Entry 3JA8 (electron microscopy, 3.80 A resolution); this record covers chains 4 and 6 of the 6 polymer chains in the assembly.

Chain 4:
Name: Minichromosome Maintenance 4
From: Saccharomyces cerevisiae S288c
Notes: EC 3.6.4.12
UniProtKB: P30665 (MCM4_YEAST); numbering as in UniProt (aligned over 1-933)
Chain sequence (933 residues; each row starts with the number of its first residue):
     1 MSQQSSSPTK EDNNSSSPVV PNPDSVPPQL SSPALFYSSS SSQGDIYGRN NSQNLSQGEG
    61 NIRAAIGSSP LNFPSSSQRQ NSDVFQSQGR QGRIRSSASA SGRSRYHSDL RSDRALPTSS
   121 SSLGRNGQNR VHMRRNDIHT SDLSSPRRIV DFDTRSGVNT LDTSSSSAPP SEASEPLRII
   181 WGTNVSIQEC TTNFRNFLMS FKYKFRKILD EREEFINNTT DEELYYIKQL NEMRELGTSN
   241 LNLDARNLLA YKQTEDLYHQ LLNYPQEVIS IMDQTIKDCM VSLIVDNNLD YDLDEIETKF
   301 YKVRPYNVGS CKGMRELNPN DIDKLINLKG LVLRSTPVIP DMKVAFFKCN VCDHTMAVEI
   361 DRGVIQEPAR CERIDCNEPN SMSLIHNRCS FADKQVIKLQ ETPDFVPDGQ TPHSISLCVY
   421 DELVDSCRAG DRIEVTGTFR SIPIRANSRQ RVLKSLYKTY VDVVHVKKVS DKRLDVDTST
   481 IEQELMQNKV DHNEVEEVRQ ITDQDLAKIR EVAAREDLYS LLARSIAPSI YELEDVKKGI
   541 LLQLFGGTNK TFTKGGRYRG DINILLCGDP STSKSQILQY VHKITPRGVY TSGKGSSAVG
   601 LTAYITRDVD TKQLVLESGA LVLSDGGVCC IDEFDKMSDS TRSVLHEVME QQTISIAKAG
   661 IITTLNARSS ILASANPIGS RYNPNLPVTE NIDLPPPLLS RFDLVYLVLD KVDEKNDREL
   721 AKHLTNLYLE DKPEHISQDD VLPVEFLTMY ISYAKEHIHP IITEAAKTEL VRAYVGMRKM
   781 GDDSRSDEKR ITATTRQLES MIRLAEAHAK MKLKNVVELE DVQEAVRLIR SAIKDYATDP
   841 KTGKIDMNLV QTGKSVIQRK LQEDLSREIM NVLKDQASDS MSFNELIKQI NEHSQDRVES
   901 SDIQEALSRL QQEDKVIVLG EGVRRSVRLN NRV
Unresolved in the structure: 1-176, 213-220, 468, 780-792, 839-933
Ligand contacts:
  - ADP (adenosine-5'-diphosphate), molecule 1: Ser529, Ile530, Tyr531, Leu533, Asp569, Pro570, Ser571, Thr572, Ser573, Lys574, Ser575, Gln576, Leu720, His723, Leu724
  - ADP, molecule 2: Glu650, Arg701, Thr795, Arg796, Glu799
UniProt features mapped onto this chain:
  - motif: Ser700 to Asp703 (Arginine finger)
  - binding site (ATP): Gly568 to Ser575
  - modified residue (Phosphoserine): Ser52, Ser56, Ser69
  - mutagenesis: Lys574 (K574A: Loss of MCM2-7 complex helicase activity)

Chain 6:
Name: Minichromosome Maintenance 6
From: Saccharomyces cerevisiae S288c
Notes: EC 3.6.4.12
UniProtKB: P53091 (MCM6_YEAST); numbering as in UniProt (aligned over 1-1017)
Chain sequence (1017 residues; row label = number of the first residue in the row):
     1 MSSPFPADTP SSNRPSNSSP PPSSIGAGFG SSSGLDSQIG SRLHFPSSSQ PHVSNSQTGP
    61 FVNDSTQFSS QRLQTDGSAT NDMEGNEPAR SFKSRALNHV KKVDDVTGEK VREAFEQFLE
   121 DFSVQSTDTG EVEKVYRAQI EFMKIYDLNT IYIDYQHLSM RENGALAMAI SEQYYRFLPF
   181 LQKGLRRVVR KYAPELLNTS DSLKRSEGDE GQADEDEQQD DDMNGSSLPR DSGSSAAPGN
   241 GTSAMATRSI TTSTSPEQTE RVFQISFFNL PTVHRIRDIR SEKIGSLLSI SGTVTRTSEV
   301 RPELYKASFT CDMCRAIVDN VEQSFKYTEP TFCPNPSCEN RAFWTLNVTR SRFLDWQKVR
   361 IQENANEIPT GSMPRTLDVI LRGDSVERAK PGDRCKFTGV EIVVPDVTQL GLPGVKPSST
   421 LDTRGISKTT EGLNSGVTGL RSLGVRDLTY KISFLACHVI SIGSNIGASS PDANSNNRET
   481 ELQMAANLQA NNVYQDNERD QEVFLNSLSS DEINELKEMV KDEHIYDKLV RSIAPAVFGH
   541 EAVKKGILLQ MLGGVHKSTV EGIKLRGDIN ICVVGDPSTS KSQFLKYVVG FAPRSVYTSG
   601 KASSAAGLTA AVVRDEEGGD YTIEAGALML ADNGICCIDE FDKMDISDQV AIHEAMEQQT
   661 ISIAKAGIHA TLNARTSILA AANPVGGRYN RKLSLRGNLN MTAPIMSRFD LFFVILDDCN
   721 EKIDTELASH IVDLHMKRDE AIEPPFSAEQ LRRYIKYART FKPILTKEAR SYLVEKYKEL
   781 RKDDAQGFSR SSYRITVRQL ESMIRLSEAI ARANCVDEIT PSFIAEAYDL LRQSIIRVDV
   841 DDVEMDEEFD NIESQSHAAS GNNDDNDDGT GSGVITSEPP ADIEEGQSEA TARPGTSEKK
   901 KTTVTYDKYV SMMNMIVRKI AEVDREGAEE LTAVDIVDWY LLQKENDLGS LAEYWEERRL
   961 AFKVIKRLVK DRILMEIHGT RHNLRDLENE ENENNKTVYV IHPNCEVLDQ LEPQDSS
Unresolved in the structure: 1-102, 195-259, 430-440, 464-509, 841-1017
Ligand contacts: ADP (adenosine-5'-diphosphate): Ala536, Val537, Phe538, Pro577, Ser578, Thr579, Ser580, Lys581, Ser582, Gln583, Asn683, Leu727, Leu734
UniProt features mapped onto this chain:
  - motif: Ser707 to Asp710 (Arginine finger)
  - binding site (ATP): Gly575 to Ser582
  - modified residue: Ser78 (Phosphoserine), Ser249 (Phosphoserine), Ser372 (Phosphoserine), Thr766 (Phosphothreonine)
  - mutagenesis: Lys581 (K581A: Loss of MCM2-7 complex helicase activity)

How chain 4 and chain 6 interact:
Pairs across the interface (122):
  Ser335(4) with Arg375(6)
  Pro337(4) with Arg375(6)
  Val338(4) with Arg280(6); Ile452(6)
  Ile339(4) with Gln409(6)
  Pro340(4) with Ser281(6); Tyr450(6); Ile452(6)
  Asp341(4) with Pro417(6)
  Met342(4) with Leu448(6), hydrophobic; Tyr450(6), hydrophobic
  Thr355(4) with Asp104(6)
  Gly363(4) with Lys416(6); Pro417(6); Ser418(6)
  Val364(4) with Ser418(6)
  Ile365(4) with Ser418(6), hydrogen bond (backbone-backbone); Ser419(6); Thr420(6); Leu448(6), hydrophobic
  Gln366(4) with Thr420(6)
  Glu367(4) with Ser419(6); Thr420(6); Leu421(6); Asp422(6), hydrogen bond (backbone-backbone)
  Ala369(4) with Asp422(6), hydrogen bond (backbone-backbone)
  Arg370(4) with Ile426(6)
  Leu384(4) with Tyr450(6)
  His386(4) with Tyr450(6)
  Asn387(4) with Tyr175(6); Ile402(6); Val403(6)
  Arg388(4) with Tyr175(6); Arg176(6)
  Phe391(4) with Ser281(6); Ile284(6), hydrophobic; Tyr450(6), hydrophobic
  Asp393(4) with Arg280(6); Ser281(6), hydrogen bond; Glu282(6)
  Lys394(4) with Leu412(6); Pro413(6), hydrogen bond (side chain-backbone); Gly414(6)
  Val424(4) with Arg280(6)
  Asp425(4) with Arg277(6), salt bridge; Arg280(6), salt bridge
  Arg428(4) with Thr370(6)
  Ala429(4) with Gly371(6); Ser372(6)
  Ile442(4) with Val415(6), hydrophobic
  Ile444(4) with Gly411(6)
  Arg445(4) with Leu410(6); Asp447(6), salt bridge
  Ser448(4) with Leu410(6)
  Arg451(4) with Leu443(6); Gly444(6); Val445(6)
  Lys458(4) with Gly411(6); Pro413(6)
  Tyr460(4) with Pro413(6), hydrophobic; Gly414(6), hydrogen bond (side chain-backbone)
  Ile481(4) with Thr370(6)
  Glu484(4) with Arg275(6), salt bridge
  Asn488(4) with Arg275(6); Asp278(6), hydrogen bond
  Lys550(4) with His735(6)
  Phe552(4) with Leu734(6); Glu740(6)
  Tyr558(4) with His735(6)
  Ala598(4) with Lys601(6)
  Asp610(4) with Leu410(6)
  Leu616(4) with Met373(6), hydrophobic
  Glu617(4) with Met373(6)
  Ser618(4) with Gly371(6), hydrogen bond (side chain-backbone); Met373(6)
  Val622(4) with Thr370(6); Gly371(6)
  Asp625(4) with Thr370(6), hydrogen bond
  Ser640(4) with Lys601(6)
  Ser643(4) with Lys601(6); Glu640(6); Lys643(6)
  His646(4) with Glu640(6)
  Glu647(4) with Ser599(6), hydrogen bond
  Gln651(4) with Lys586(6); Tyr597(6), hydrogen bond; Asp639(6), hydrogen bond
  Ser655(4) with Tyr597(6); Ser599(6); Ala602(6)
  Ala657(4) with Thr598(6); Ser603(6); Gly607(6), hydrogen bond (backbone-backbone)
  Lys658(4) with Ser603(6), hydrogen bond (backbone-backbone); Ser604(6)
  Ala659(4) with Ala606(6); Gly607(6); Glu624(6)
  Ile661(4) with Gln362(6)
  Ile662(4) with Gly626(6); Ala627(6)
  Thr663(4) with Gln362(6), hydrogen bond; Ala365(6)
  Thr664(4) with Ala365(6); Tyr597(6)
  Asn666(4) with Ile368(6)
  Pro697(4) with Pro577(6), hydrophobic
  Ile762(4) with Met736(6), hydrophobic
  Lys767(4) with Val732(6)
  Leu770(4) with Val732(6), hydrophobic
  Val771(4) with Ala728(6), hydrophobic
  Tyr774(4) with Asp724(6); Ala728(6), hydrophobic
  Arg778(4) with Cys719(6); Asp724(6), salt bridge
  Thr794(4) with Ser578(6)
  Thr795(4) with Ser578(6); Ile731(6)
  Leu798(4) with Ala728(6), hydrophobic
  Glu799(4) with Ile731(6); His735(6), salt bridge
  Ile802(4) with His735(6)
Interface residues without a listed pair, chain 4 (91 interface residues in all): Asn350, Pro368, Ala392, Val396, Ser416, Tyr420, Gln483, Arg587, Ala603, Thr611, Gln613, Val644, Gly660, Leu665, Arg701, Thr763, Val775, Lys779, Arg796
Interface residues without a listed pair, chain 6 (81 interface residues in all): Ile279, Arg296, Thr331, Glu367, Thr376, Thr408, Lys451, Gly686, Gly687, Glu721, Thr725, Ser729
From the paper, about this interface:
  - specific contacts: Phe391(4)-Ile284(6) (hydrophobic contact)

In short:
Chain 4 and chain 6 form an interface of 91 and 81 residues respectively, with 15 hydrogen bonds and 6 salt
bridges. Among the polar pairs are Asp425(4)-Arg277(6), Asp425(4)-Arg280(6) and Arg445(4)-Asp447(6). The
authors report a hydrophobic contact between Phe391(4) and Ile284(6).
Here chain 4 is Minichromosome Maintenance 4 and chain 6 is Minichromosome Maintenance 6, both from
Saccharomyces cerevisiae S288c. Entry 3JA8 (Cryo-EM structure of the MCM2-7 double hexamer) was determined by
electron microscopy.
